7UQK - chains D and G of the 7 polymer chains in the assembly; structure by electron microscopy, 3.10 A resolution.

== Chain D (and G) ==
Protein: ATPase histone chaperone YTA7
Organism: Saccharomyces cerevisiae
Notes: EC 3.6.1.-; chain G of this document is another copy of the same molecule, construct and numbering; everything in this record applies to it too
UniProtKB: P40340 (ATAD2_YEAST); residues 1-1379 here = UniProt positions 1-1379
Amino-acid sequence (1416 residues; each row starts with the number of its first residue; numbers below 1 keep their minus sign (His-36 is residue -36)):
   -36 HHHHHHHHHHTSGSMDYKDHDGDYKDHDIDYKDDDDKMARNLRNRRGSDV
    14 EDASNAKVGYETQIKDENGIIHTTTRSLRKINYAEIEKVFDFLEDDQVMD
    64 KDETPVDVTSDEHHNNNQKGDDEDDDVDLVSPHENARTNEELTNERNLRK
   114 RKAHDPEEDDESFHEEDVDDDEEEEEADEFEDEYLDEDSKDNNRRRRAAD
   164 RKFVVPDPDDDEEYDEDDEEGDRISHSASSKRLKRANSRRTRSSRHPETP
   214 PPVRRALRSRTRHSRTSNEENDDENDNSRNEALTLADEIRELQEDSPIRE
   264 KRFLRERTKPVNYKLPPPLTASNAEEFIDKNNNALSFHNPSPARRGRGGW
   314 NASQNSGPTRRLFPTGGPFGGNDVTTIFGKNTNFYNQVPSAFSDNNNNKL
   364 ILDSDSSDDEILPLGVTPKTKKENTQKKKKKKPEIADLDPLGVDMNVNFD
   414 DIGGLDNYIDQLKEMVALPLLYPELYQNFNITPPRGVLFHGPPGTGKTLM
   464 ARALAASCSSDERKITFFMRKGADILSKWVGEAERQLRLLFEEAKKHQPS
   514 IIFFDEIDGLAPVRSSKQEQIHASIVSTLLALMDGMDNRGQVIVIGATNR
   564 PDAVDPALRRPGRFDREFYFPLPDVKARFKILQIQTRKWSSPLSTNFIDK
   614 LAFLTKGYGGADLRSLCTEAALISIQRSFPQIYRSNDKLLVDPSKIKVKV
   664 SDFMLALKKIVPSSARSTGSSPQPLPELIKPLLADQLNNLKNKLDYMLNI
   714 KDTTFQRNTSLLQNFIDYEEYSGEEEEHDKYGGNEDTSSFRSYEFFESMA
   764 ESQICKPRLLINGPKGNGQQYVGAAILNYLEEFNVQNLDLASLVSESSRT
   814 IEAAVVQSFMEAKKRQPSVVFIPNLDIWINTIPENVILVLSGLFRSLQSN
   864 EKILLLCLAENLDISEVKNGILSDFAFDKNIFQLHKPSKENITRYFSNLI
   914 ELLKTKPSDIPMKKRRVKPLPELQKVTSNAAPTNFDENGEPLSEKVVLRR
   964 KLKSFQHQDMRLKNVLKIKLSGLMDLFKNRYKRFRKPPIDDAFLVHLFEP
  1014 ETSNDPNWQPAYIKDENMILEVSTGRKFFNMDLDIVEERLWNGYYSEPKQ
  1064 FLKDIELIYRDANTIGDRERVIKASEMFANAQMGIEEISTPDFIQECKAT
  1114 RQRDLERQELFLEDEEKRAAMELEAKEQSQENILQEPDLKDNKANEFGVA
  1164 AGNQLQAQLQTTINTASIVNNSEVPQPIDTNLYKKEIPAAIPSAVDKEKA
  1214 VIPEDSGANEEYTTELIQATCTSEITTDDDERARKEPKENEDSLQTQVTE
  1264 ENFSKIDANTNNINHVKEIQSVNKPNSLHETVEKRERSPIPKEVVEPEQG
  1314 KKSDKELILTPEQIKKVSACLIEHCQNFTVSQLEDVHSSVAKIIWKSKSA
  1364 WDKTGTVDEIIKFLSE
Not modelled in the structure: -36 to 406, 733-750, 940-1317, 1379 (chain G: -36 to 319, 350-953, 1013-1023, 1132-1379)
Differences from the reference sequence: expression tag (-36 to 0)
Residues lining bound ligands: ADP (adenosine-5'-diphosphate): Asp414, Ile415, Gly416, Leu418, Pro456, Gly457, Thr458, Gly459, Lys460, Thr461, Leu462, Ile594, Ile597, Gln598, Gly623, Ala624, Arg627
UniProt features mapped onto this chain:
  - binding site (ATP): Gly454 to Thr461
  - modified residue: Ala2 (N-acetylalanine), Ser11 (Phosphoserine), Ser17 (Phosphoserine), Ser94 (Phosphoserine), Thr212 (Phosphothreonine), Thr229 (Phosphothreonine), Ser241 (Phosphoserine), Ser259 (Phosphoserine), Ser285 (Phosphoserine), Ser367 (Phosphoserine), Ser369 (Phosphoserine), Ser370 (Phosphoserine), Ser735 (Phosphoserine), Ser1142 (Phosphoserine), Ser1256 (Phosphoserine)
  - mutagenesis: Ser11 (S11A: Severely decreases phosphorylation, causes a G2/M transition delay, and leads to sensitivity to 6-azauracil (impairs transcriptional elongation); when associated with A-67; A-94; A-212; A-230 ...), Thr67 (T67A: Severely decreases phosphorylation, causes a G2/M transition delay, and leads to sensitivity to 6-azauracil (impairs transcriptional elongation); when associated with A-11; A-94; A-212; A-230 ...), Ser94 (S94A: Severely decreases phosphorylation, causes a G2/M transition delay, and leads to sensitivity to 6-azauracil (impairs transcriptional elongation); when associated with A-11; A-67; A-212; A-230 ...), Thr212 (T212A: Severely decreases phosphorylation, causes a G2/M transition delay, and leads to sensitivity to 6-azauracil (impairs transcriptional elongation); when associated with A-11; A-67; A-94; A-230 ...), Ser230 (S230A: Severely decreases phosphorylation, causes a G2/M transition delay, and leads to sensitivity to 6-azauracil (impairs transcriptional elongation); when associated with A-11; A-67; A-94; A-212 ...), Ser241 (S241A: Severely decreases phosphorylation, causes a G2/M transition delay, and leads to sensitivity to 6-azauracil (impairs transcriptional elongation); when associated with A-11; A-67; A-94; A-212 ...), Ser259 (S259A: Severely decreases phosphorylation, causes a G2/M transition delay, and leads to sensitivity to 6-azauracil (impairs transcriptional elongation); when associated with A-11; A-67; A-94; A-212 ...), Ser285 (S285A: Severely decreases phosphorylation, causes a G2/M transition delay, and leads to sensitivity to 6-azauracil (impairs transcriptional elongation); when associated with A-11; A-67; A-94; A-212 ...), Ser304 (S304A: Severely decreases phosphorylation, causes a G2/M transition delay, and leads to sensitivity to 6-azauracil (impairs transcriptional elongation); when associated with A-11; A-67; A-94; A-212 ...), Ser369 (S369A: Severely decreases phosphorylation, causes a G2/M transition delay, and leads to sensitivity to 6-azauracil (impairs transcriptional elongation); when associated with A-11; A-67; A-94; A-212 ...), Ser370 (S370A: Severely decreases phosphorylation, causes a G2/M transition delay, and leads to sensitivity to 6-azauracil (impairs transcriptional elongation); when associated with A-11; A-67; A-94; A-212 ...), Thr380 (T380A: Severely decreases phosphorylation, causes a G2/M transition delay, and leads to sensitivity to 6-azauracil (impairs transcriptional elongation); when associated with A-11; A-67; A-94; A-212 ...), 2 further mutagenesis entries in UniProt

== Interface between chain D and chain G ==
Contacting residue pairs - 12 pairs, chain D then chain G:
  Lys491(D) - Glu1100(G)  salt bridge
  Trp492(D) - Arg993(G)
  Trp492(D) - Asn1093(G)
  Trp492(D) - Met1096(G)
  Val493(D) - Glu1089(G)
  Val493(D) - Ala1092(G)  hydrophobic
  Val493(D) - Asn1093(G)  hydrogen bond (backbone-side chain)
  Gly494(D) - Glu1089(G)
  Glu495(D) - Arg993(G)  salt bridge
  Glu495(D) - Glu1089(G)
  Glu495(D) - Asn1093(G)  hydrogen bond
  Gln533(D) - Met1096(G)
Other interface residues (no listed pair), chain D (7 interface residues in all): Arg498
Other interface residues (no listed pair), chain G (8 interface residues in all): Lys1086, Met1090

== Overview ==
7 residues of chain D and 8 residues of chain G are in contact, with 2 hydrogen bonds and 2 salt bridges.
Among the polar pairs are Lys491(D)-Glu1100(G), Glu495(D)-Arg993(G) and Val493(D)-Asn1093(G). Bound to chain
D: ADP.
Both chains are ATPase histone chaperone YTA7 (Saccharomyces cerevisiae). Entry 7UQK (Cryo-EM structure of the
S. cerevisiae chromatin remodeler Yta7 hexamer bound to ADP) was determined by electron microscopy (same
publication as 7UQI and 7UQJ).
